PDB entry 1G6W | X-ray diffraction, 2.50 A resolution | chains A and B

[Chain A (and B)]
Name: URE2 protein
Source organism: Saccharomyces cerevisiae
Notes: fragment: globular domain (residues 94-354); chain B of this document is another copy of the same molecule, construct and numbering; everything in this record applies to it too
UniProtKB: P23202 (URE2_YEAST); residue numbers follow UniProt; this construct covers 94-354
Amino-acid sequence (261 residues; each row starts with the number of its first residue):
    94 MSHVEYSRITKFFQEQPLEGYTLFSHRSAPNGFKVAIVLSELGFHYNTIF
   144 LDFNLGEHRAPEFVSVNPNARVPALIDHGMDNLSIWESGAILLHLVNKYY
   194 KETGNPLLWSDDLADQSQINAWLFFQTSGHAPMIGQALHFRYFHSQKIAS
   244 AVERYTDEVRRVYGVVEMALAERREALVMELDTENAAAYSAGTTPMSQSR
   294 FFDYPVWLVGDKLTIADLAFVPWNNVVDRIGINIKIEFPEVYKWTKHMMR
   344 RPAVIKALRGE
Not modelled in the structure: 94-99, 276-295, 354 (chain B: 94-96, 277-291, 354)
Curated features (UniProtKB/Swiss-Prot):
  - binding site (glutathione): Asn124, His151, Arg164, Val165, Glu180, Ser181
  - mutagenesis: Ala122 (A122S: Reduces glutaredoxin activity), Asn124 (N124A/V: Abolishes glutaredoxin activity), Phe313 (F313S: Destroys protein function)

[How chain A and chain B interact]
Contacting residue pairs - 82 pairs, chain A then chain B:
  Pro161(A) - Trp215(B)  hydrophobic
  Pro161(A) - Val258(B)
  Pro161(A) - Met261(B)  hydrophobic
  Asn162(A) - Phe218(B)
  Asn162(A) - Arg254(B)  hydrogen bond (backbone-side chain)
  Asn162(A) - Val258(B)
  Arg164(A) - Arg254(B)
  Leu176(A) - Ala207(B)  hydrophobic
  Ser177(A) - Gln211(B)
  Ile178(A) - Ser210(B)
  Trp179(A) - Ala214(B)
  Trp179(A) - Trp215(B)
  Trp179(A) - Phe218(B)  hydrophobic
  Glu180(A) - Ala214(B)
  Glu180(A) - Phe217(B)
  Glu180(A) - Phe218(B)
  Gly182(A) - Phe217(B)
  Ala183(A) - Asn213(B)
  Ala183(A) - Ala214(B)
  Ala183(A) - Phe217(B)
  Leu186(A) - Leu186(B)  hydrophobic
  Leu186(A) - Asn213(B)
  Leu186(A) - Phe217(B)  hydrophobic
  His187(A) - Ser210(B)
  Asn190(A) - Leu206(B)
  Ala207(A) - Leu176(B)  hydrophobic
  Ser210(A) - Leu176(B)
  Ser210(A) - Ile178(B)
  Ser210(A) - Ala183(B)
  Ser210(A) - His187(B)
  Gln211(A) - Leu176(B)
  Gln211(A) - Ser177(B)
  Asn213(A) - Ala183(B)
  Asn213(A) - Leu186(B)
  Ala214(A) - Trp179(B)
  Ala214(A) - Glu180(B)
  Ala214(A) - Ala183(B)
  Trp215(A) - Pro161(B)  hydrophobic
  Trp215(A) - Trp179(B)
  Leu216(A) - Phe217(B)  hydrophobic
  Phe217(A) - Glu180(B)
  Phe217(A) - Gly182(B)
  Phe217(A) - Ala183(B)
  Phe217(A) - Leu186(B)  hydrophobic
  Phe217(A) - Leu216(B)  hydrophobic
  Phe217(A) - Phe217(B)  hydrophobic
  Phe217(A) - Thr220(B)
  Phe218(A) - Asn162(B)
  Phe218(A) - Trp179(B)  hydrophobic
  Phe218(A) - Glu180(B)
  Thr220(A) - Phe217(B)
  Thr220(A) - Ser221(B)  hydrogen bond
  Ser221(A) - Glu180(B)  hydrogen bond
  Ser221(A) - Thr220(B)
  Ser221(A) - Ser221(B)
  Ser221(A) - Pro225(B)
  Pro225(A) - Ser221(B)
  Met226(A) - Gln229(B)
  Gln229(A) - Met226(B)
  Gln229(A) - Arg247(B)
  Gln229(A) - Tyr248(B)  hydrogen bond
  His232(A) - Arg247(B)  hydrogen bond
  Phe233(A) - Tyr248(B)
  His237(A) - Ser243(B)  hydrogen bond
  Ile241(A) - Gln239(B)
  Ile241(A) - Ile241(B)  hydrophobic
  Ser243(A) - His237(B)  hydrogen bond
  Ser243(A) - Ser238(B)
  Ser243(A) - Gln239(B)  hydrogen bond
  Ser243(A) - Ile241(B)
  Arg247(A) - Gln229(B)
  Arg247(A) - His232(B)  hydrogen bond
  Arg247(A) - Phe233(B)
  Tyr248(A) - Gln229(B)  hydrogen bond
  Tyr248(A) - Phe233(B)
  Tyr248(A) - Tyr248(B)  hydrogen bond
  Arg254(A) - Asn162(B)
  Arg254(A) - Arg164(B)
  Val258(A) - Pro161(B)  hydrophobic
  Val258(A) - Asn162(B)
  Met261(A) - Val157(B)  hydrophobic
  Met261(A) - Pro161(B)
Also at the interface, not in a pair above, chain A (42 interface residues in all): Met173, Lys191, Leu206, Ser238, Ala244
Also at the interface, not in a pair above, chain B (44 interface residues in all): Met173, Asn190, Lys194, Ala244

[In short]
Chain A and chain B form an interface of 42 and 44 residues respectively, with 11 hydrogen bonds. Polar
contacts include Asn162(A)-Arg254(B), Thr220(A)-Ser221(B) and Ser221(A)-Glu180(B). Curated annotation
(UniProt) lists 6 glutathione-binding residues and 3 mutagenesis sites on chain A.
Chain A and chain B are both URE2 protein (Saccharomyces cerevisiae); the structure, Crystal structure of the
globular region of the prion protein URE2 from the yeast saccaromyces cerevisiae, was determined by X-ray
diffraction (same publication as 1G6Y).
